Entry 5J5Q (X-ray diffraction, 2.83 A resolution); this record covers chains A and B of the 4 polymer chains in the assembly.

[Chain A (and B)]
Protein: DNA topoisomerase 4 subunit B
From: Streptococcus pneumoniae
Notes: EC 5.99.1.3; chain B of this document is another copy of the same molecule, construct and numbering; everything in this record applies to it too
Reference sequence: Q59961 (PARE_STRPN); residue numbers follow UniProt; this construct covers 1-402
Amino-acid sequence (409 residues; each row starts with the number of its first residue; numbering starts at 0):
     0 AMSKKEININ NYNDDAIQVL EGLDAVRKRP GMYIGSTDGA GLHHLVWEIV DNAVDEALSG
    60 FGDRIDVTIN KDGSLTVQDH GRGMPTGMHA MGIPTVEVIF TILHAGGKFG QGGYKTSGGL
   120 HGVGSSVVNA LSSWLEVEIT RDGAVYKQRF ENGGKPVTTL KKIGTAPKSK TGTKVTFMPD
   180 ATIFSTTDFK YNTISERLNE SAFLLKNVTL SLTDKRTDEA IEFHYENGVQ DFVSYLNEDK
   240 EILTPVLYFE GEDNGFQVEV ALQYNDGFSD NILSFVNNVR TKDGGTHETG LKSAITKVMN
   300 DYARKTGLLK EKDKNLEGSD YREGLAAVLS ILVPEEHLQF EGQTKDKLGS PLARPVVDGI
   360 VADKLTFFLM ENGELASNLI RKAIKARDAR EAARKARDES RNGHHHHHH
Disordered / not traced: 0-4, 401-408
Construct notes: expression tag (0, 403-408); conflict Asp-217 (Asn in Q59961)
Ion coordination: Mg2+: Asn-51 (together with AMP-PNP)
Ligand contacts: AMP-PNP: Glu-47, Asn-51, Ala-52, Asp-54, Glu-55, Asp-78, Gly-82, Met-83, Ile-98, Ala-104, Gly-105, Gly-106, Lys-107, Tyr-113, Gly-118, Leu-119, His-120, Gly-121, Val-122, Gly-123, Ser-124, Ser-125, Thr-172, Lys-344
Swiss-Prot annotation at these positions:
  - binding site (ATP): Tyr-11, Asn-51, Asp-78, Gly-118 to Ser-124, Lys-344
What the authors report for this chain:
  - binding site for AMP-PNP: Tyr-11, Met-83, Lys-107, Tyr-113
  - Mg2+ coordination: Asn-51
  - binding site for the 14-nt DNA strand: Ser-268, Arg-396, Arg-400
  - mutagenesis - K291Q: abolished catalytic activity on DNA strand passage
  - mutagenesis - K291Q: decreased catalytic activity on addition of DNA and ParC
  - mutagenesis - K291Q, R321Q, K346Q, R353A: decreased catalytic activity (DNA-stimulated activity)
  - mutagenesis - S268A, K281Q/D282A, K313Q/E316Q: unchanged catalytic activity
  - mutagenesis - K313Q/E316Q: increased catalytic activity on DNA relaxation
  - mutagenesis - D269V: increased catalytic activity on decatenation
  - mutagenesis - D269V: increased catalytic activity on ParC and DNA
  - binding site for the 14-nt DNA strand: Lys-313
  - mutagenesis - K346Q/R353A, R353Q, R396Q, R400Q: decreased catalytic activity
  - mutagenesis - D269V: increased catalytic activity (basal ATPase activity)

[How chain A and chain B interact]
Pairs across the interface - 130 pairs, chain A then chain B:
  Ile-6(A) with Gln-110(B); Gly-111(B); Gly-112(B)
  Asn-7(A) with Gly-111(B)
  Ile-8(A) with Ser-58(B); Phe-60(B), hydrophobic; Arg-81(B), hydrogen bond (backbone-side chain); Gly-111(B), hydrogen bond (backbone-backbone); Gly-112(B); Tyr-113(B); Lys-114(B)
  Tyr-11(A) with Arg-81(B); Gly-82(B); Pro-84(B); Tyr-113(B), hydrogen bond; Arg-140(B), hydrogen bond (backbone-side chain)
  Asn-12(A) with Pro-84(B); Arg-140(B), hydrogen bond
  Asp-13(A) with Pro-84(B); Gly-86(B), hydrogen bond (side chain-backbone); Met-87(B), hydrogen bond (side chain-backbone); His-88(B); Thr-94(B), hydrogen bond
  Ala-15(A) with Gly-105(B); Gly-106(B); Gln-110(B), hydrogen bond (backbone-side chain)
  Ile-16(A) with His-88(B), hydrogen bond (backbone-side chain); Thr-94(B); Val-97(B), hydrophobic; Gly-105(B); Gly-106(B)
  Gln-17(A) with Ala-104(B); Gly-105(B), hydrogen bond (backbone-backbone); Phe-108(B); Gln-110(B)
  Val-18(A) with His-88(B); Val-97(B), hydrophobic; Ala-104(B), hydrophobic
  Leu-19(A) with His-103(B), hydrogen bond (backbone-backbone); Phe-108(B), hydrophobic
  Ala-24(A) with His-103(B)
  Lys-27(A) with Phe-108(B); Glu-334(B), salt bridge
  Arg-28(A) with Lys-107(B), hydrogen bond (side chain-backbone); Phe-108(B); Leu-119(B), hydrogen bond (side chain-backbone); His-120(B); Glu-334(B), salt bridge
  Pro-29(A) with Gln-338(B)
  Gly-30(A) with Phe-339(B); Glu-340(B); Gly-341(B), hydrogen bond (backbone-backbone)
  Met-31(A) with His-103(B); His-120(B); Gly-341(B); Gln-342(B)
  Tyr-32(A) with His-103(B), hydrogen bond
  Gly-34(A) with Glu-340(B)
  Thr-36(A) with Gln-338(B)
  Glu-55(A) with Tyr-11(B)
  Phe-60(A) with Ile-8(B); Asn-9(B)
  Arg-81(A) with Ile-8(B), hydrogen bond (side chain-backbone); Tyr-11(B)
  Gly-82(A) with Tyr-11(B)
  Pro-84(A) with Tyr-11(B); Asn-12(B); Asp-13(B)
  Thr-85(A) with Asp-13(B)
  Gly-86(A) with Asp-13(B), hydrogen bond (backbone-side chain)
  Met-87(A) with Asp-13(B), hydrogen bond (backbone-side chain)
  His-88(A) with Asp-13(B); Ile-16(B), hydrogen bond (side chain-backbone); Val-18(B)
  Thr-94(A) with Asp-13(B), hydrogen bond; Ile-16(B)
  Val-97(A) with Val-18(B), hydrophobic
  Ile-101(A) with Val-18(B), hydrophobic
  His-103(A) with Gln-17(B); Val-18(B); Leu-19(B), hydrogen bond (backbone-backbone); Ala-24(B); Tyr-32(B), hydrogen bond
  Ala-104(A) with Gln-17(B)
  Gly-105(A) with Ala-15(B); Ile-16(B); Gln-17(B), hydrogen bond (backbone-backbone)
  Gly-106(A) with Ala-15(B); Ile-16(B)
  Lys-107(A) with Arg-28(B), hydrogen bond (backbone-side chain)
  Phe-108(A) with Gln-17(B); Leu-19(B), hydrophobic; Lys-27(B), hydrogen bond (backbone-side chain); Arg-28(B)
  Gln-110(A) with Ile-6(B); Ala-15(B), hydrogen bond (side chain-backbone); Gln-17(B)
  Gly-111(A) with Ile-6(B); Asn-7(B); Ile-8(B)
  Gly-112(A) with Ile-6(B); Ile-8(B)
  Tyr-113(A) with Ile-8(B); Tyr-11(B), hydrogen bond
  Lys-114(A) with Ile-8(B)
  Leu-119(A) with Arg-28(B), hydrogen bond (backbone-side chain)
  His-120(A) with Met-31(B)
  Arg-140(A) with Tyr-11(B), hydrogen bond (side chain-backbone); Asn-12(B), hydrogen bond
  Phe-267(A) with Arg-400(B)
  Glu-322(A) with Arg-400(B), salt bridge
  Glu-334(A) with Lys-27(B), salt bridge; Arg-28(B), salt bridge
  Phe-339(A) with Gly-30(B); Gly-34(B)
  Glu-340(A) with Gly-30(B); Gly-34(B)
  Gly-341(A) with Gly-30(B), hydrogen bond (backbone-backbone); Met-31(B)
  Gln-342(A) with Met-31(B)
  Ala-388(A) with Ser-399(B)
  Ala-391(A) with Ala-395(B)
  Ala-392(A) with Ala-392(B); Arg-396(B)
  Ala-395(A) with Ala-391(B); Ala-395(B), hydrophobic
  Arg-396(A) with Ala-392(B); Arg-396(B)
  Ser-399(A) with Ala-388(B)
  Arg-400(A) with Phe-267(B)
Also at the interface, not in a pair above, chain A (68 interface residues in all): Ser-35, Ser-58, Met-83, Met-90, Ile-98, Gln-338, Lys-384, Asp-387
Also at the interface, not in a pair above, chain B (66 interface residues in all): Pro-29, Ser-35, Thr-36, Glu-55, Thr-85, Ile-101, Val-122, Leu-337, Asp-387

[In short]
The interface between chain A and chain B involves 68 residues on one side and 66 on the other; the contacts
include 32 hydrogen bonds and 5 salt bridges. Among the polar pairs are Lys-27(A)/Glu-334(B),
Arg-28(A)/Glu-334(B) and Glu-322(A)/Arg-400(B). From the paper: a binding site for AMP-PNP at Tyr-11(A),
Met-83(A) and Lys-107(A) among others; K291Q, R321Q and K346Q of chain A, among others, reduce catalytic
activity (DNA-stimulated activity); 12 substitutions were tested in all.
Chain A and chain B are both DNA topoisomerase 4 subunit B (Streptococcus pneumoniae); the structure,
AMP-PNP-stabilized ATPase domain of topoisomerase IV from Streptococcus pneumoniae, complex type II, was
determined by X-ray diffraction, deposited together with 5J5P.
